PDB entry 9E82 | electron microscopy, 3.40 A resolution | chains A and R of the 5 polymer chains in the assembly

[Chain A]
Name: Beta-arrestin-1
Source organism: Bos taurus
UniProt: P17870 (ARRB1_BOVIN); residues 1-418 here = UniProt positions 1-418
Sequence (418 residues; row label = number of the first residue in the row):
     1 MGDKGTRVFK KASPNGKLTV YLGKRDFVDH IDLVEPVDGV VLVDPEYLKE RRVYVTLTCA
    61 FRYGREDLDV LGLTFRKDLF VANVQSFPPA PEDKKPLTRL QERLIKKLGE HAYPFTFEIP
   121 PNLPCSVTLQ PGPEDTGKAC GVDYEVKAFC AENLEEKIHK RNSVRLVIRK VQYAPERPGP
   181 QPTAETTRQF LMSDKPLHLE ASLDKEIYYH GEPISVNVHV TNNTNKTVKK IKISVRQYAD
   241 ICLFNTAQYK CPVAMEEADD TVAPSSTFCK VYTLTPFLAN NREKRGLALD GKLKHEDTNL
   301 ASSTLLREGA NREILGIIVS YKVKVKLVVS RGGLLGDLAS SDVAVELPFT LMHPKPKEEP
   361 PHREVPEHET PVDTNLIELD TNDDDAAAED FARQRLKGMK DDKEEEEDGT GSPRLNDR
Not modelled in the structure: 1-5, 64-74, 309-310, 358-418
Construct notes: conflict Ala386 (Ile in P17870), Ala387 (Val in P17870), Ala388 (Phe in P17870)
UniProt features mapped onto this chain:
  - motif: Asp385, Glu389 to Arg395 ([DE]-X(1,2)-F-X-X-[FL]-X-X-X-R motif)
  - binding site (1D-myo-inositol hexakisphosphate): Lys250, Met255, Lys324, Lys326
  - modified residue: Tyr47 (Phosphotyrosine), Ser412 (Phosphoserine)

[Chain R]
Name: Atypical chemokine receptor 3
Source organism: Homo sapiens
UniProt: P25106 (ACKR3_HUMAN); residues 2-362 here = UniProt positions 2-362
Sequence (393 residues; each row starts with the number of its first residue; numbers below 1 keep their minus sign (Gly-1 is residue -1)):
    -1 GAPDLHLFDY SEPGNFSDIS WPCNSSDCIV VDTVMCPNMP NKSVLLYTLS FIYIFIFVIG
    59 MIANSVVVWV NIQAKTTGYD THCYILNLAI ADLWVVLTIP VWVVSLVQHN QWPMGELTCK
   119 VTHLIFSINL FGSIFFLTCM SVDRYLSITY FTNTPSSRKK MVRRVVCILV WLLAFCVSLP
   179 DTYYLKTVTS ASNNETYCRS FYPEHSIKEW LIGMELVSVV LGFAVPFSII AVFYFLLARA
   239 ISASSDQEKH SSRKIIFSYV VVFLVCWLPY HVAVLLDIFS ILHYIPFTCR LEHALFTALH
   299 VTQCLSLVHC CVNPVLYSFI NRNYRYELMK AFIFKYSAKT GLTKLIDASR VSETEYSALE
   359 QSTKGRPLEV LFQGPHHHHH HHHHHDYKDD DDK
Not modelled in the structure: -1 to 33, 71-79, 147-156, 206, 240-250, 323-336, 344-391
Cystine bridges: Cys117-Cys196
Modified residues: Thr338 (phosphothreonine; TPO); Thr341 (phosphothreonine; TPO)
Construct notes: expression tag (-1 to 1, 363-391)
UniProt features mapped onto this chain:
  - region: Tyr324 to Lys362 (C-terminal cytoplasmic tail)
  - modified residue (Phosphoserine): Ser347, Ser350, Ser355
  - glycosylation (N-linked (GlcNAc...) asparagine): Asn13, Asn22, Asn39

[Chain A / chain R interface]
Pairs across the interface (53):
  Thr6(A) - Thr341(R)
  Thr6(A) - Lys342(R)
  Thr6(A) - Leu343(R)
  Arg7(A) - Leu340(R)
  Arg7(A) - Thr341(R)
  Val8(A) - Gly339(R)
  Val8(A) - Thr341(R)  hydrogen bond (backbone-backbone)
  Phe9(A) - Thr338(R)
  Phe9(A) - Gly339(R)
  Phe9(A) - Leu340(R)  hydrophobic
  Lys10(A) - Thr338(R)
  Lys10(A) - Gly339(R)  hydrogen bond (backbone-backbone)
  Lys10(A) - Thr341(R)
  Lys11(A) - Lys337(R)
  Lys11(A) - Thr338(R)
  Arg25(A) - Thr338(R)
  Arg103(A) - Leu343(R)
  Lys107(A) - Thr341(R)
  Lys107(A) - Leu343(R)
  Leu129(A) - Ile318(R)  hydrophobic
  Arg236(A) - Ile70(R)  hydrogen bond (side chain-backbone)
  Ala239(A) - Arg320(R)
  Ile241(A) - Ser316(R)  hydrogen bond (backbone-side chain)
  Ile241(A) - Ile318(R)  hydrophobic
  Phe244(A) - Arg251(R)
  Phe244(A) - Lys252(R)
  Phe244(A) - Ile253(R)  hydrophobic
  Asn245(A) - Ile253(R)
  Asn245(A) - Val313(R)  hydrogen bond (side chain-backbone)
  Asn245(A) - Leu314(R)
  Asn245(A) - Tyr315(R)
  Asn245(A) - Ser316(R)
  Thr246(A) - Leu314(R)
  Thr246(A) - Tyr315(R)
  Ala247(A) - Tyr315(R)  hydrophobic
  Ala247(A) - Ser316(R)
  Gln248(A) - Asn69(R)
  Tyr249(A) - Val68(R)  hydrophobic
  Tyr249(A) - Ser316(R)  hydrogen bond (side chain-backbone)
  Tyr249(A) - Phe317(R)
  Tyr249(A) - Ile318(R)  hydrophobic
  Lys250(A) - Val68(R)  hydrogen bond (backbone-backbone)
  Lys250(A) - Asn69(R)
  Lys250(A) - Ile70(R)
  Lys250(A) - Arg320(R)
  Cys251(A) - Trp67(R)  hydrophobic
  Cys251(A) - Arg320(R)
  Lys284(A) - Trp67(R)
  Arg285(A) - Arg320(R)
  Arg285(A) - Tyr322(R)
  Gly286(A) - Arg320(R)  hydrogen bond (backbone-side chain)
  Lys294(A) - Thr338(R)
  Ser340(A) - Arg162(R)  hydrogen bond (backbone-side chain)
Other interface residues (no listed pair), chain A (33 interface residues in all): Leu104, Leu166, Arg188, Leu287, Arg312, Ser341, Asp342
Other interface residues (no listed pair), chain R (24 interface residues in all): Val65

[Overview]
The interface between chain A and chain R involves 33 residues on one side and 24 on the other, with 9
hydrogen bonds. Polar pairs include Arg236(A)-Ile70(R), Ile241(A)-Ser316(R) and Asn245(A)-Val313(R). From
UniProt: 4 residues binding 1D-myo-inositol hexakisphosphate on chain A.
Here chain A is Beta-arrestin-1 (Bos taurus) and chain R is Atypical chemokine receptor 3 (Homo sapiens).
Entry 9E82 (ACKR3 phosphorylated by GRK5 in complex with arrestin2 and Fab7) was determined by electron
microscopy together with 8TII, 8TIL, 8TIN, 8TIO and 8VJ9 from the same study.
